Entry 8OPE (electron microscopy, 3.09 A resolution); this record covers chains Aa and Ab of the 42 polymer chains in the assembly.

# Chain Aa
Protein: Genome polyprotein (Fragment)
Organism: Potato virus Y strain NTN
UniProtKB: A0A0A7DJG2 (A0A0A7DJG2_9POTV); residue numbers follow UniProt; this construct covers 1-227
Chain sequence (227 residues; numbered 1 to 227; the number before each row is that of its first residue):
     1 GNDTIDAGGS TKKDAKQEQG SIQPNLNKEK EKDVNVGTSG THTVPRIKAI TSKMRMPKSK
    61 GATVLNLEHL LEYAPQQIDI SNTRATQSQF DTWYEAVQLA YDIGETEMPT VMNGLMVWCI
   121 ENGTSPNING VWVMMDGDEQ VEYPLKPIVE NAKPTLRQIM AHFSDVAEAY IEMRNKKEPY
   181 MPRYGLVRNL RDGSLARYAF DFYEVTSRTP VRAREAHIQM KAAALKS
Disordered / not traced: 1-41
From the paper describing this entry:
  - binding site for the 5-nt RNA strand (chain Ab): Ser125 to Gly130

# Chain Ab
Molecule: 5-nt RNA strand
Organism: Potato virus Y strain NTN
Sequence (5 nucleotides; numbered 1 to 5; the number before each row is that of its first residue):
     1 UUUUU

# Interface between chain Aa and chain Ab
Residue-residue contacts (27; chain Aa residue first):
  Asn82(Aa) - U1(Ab)  sugar contact
  Thr83(Aa) - U1(Ab)  sugar contact
  Asn122(Aa) - U5(Ab)  sugar contact
  Gly123(Aa) - U5(Ab)  sugar contact
  Ser125(Aa) - U4(Ab)  phosphate contact
  Ser125(Aa) - U5(Ab)  base contact
  Pro126(Aa) - U3(Ab)  phosphate contact
  Pro126(Aa) - U4(Ab)  phosphate contact
  Asn127(Aa) - U4(Ab)  phosphate contact
  Asn127(Aa) - U5(Ab)  hydrogen bond to the base
  Ile128(Aa) - U5(Ab)  base contact
  Thr155(Aa) - U2(Ab)  phosphate contact
  Thr155(Aa) - U3(Ab)  phosphate contact
  Arg157(Aa) - U3(Ab)  salt bridge to the phosphate
  Arg157(Aa) - U4(Ab)  salt bridge to the phosphate
  Gln158(Aa) - U1(Ab)  hydrogen bond to the phosphate
  Gln158(Aa) - U2(Ab)  hydrogen bond to the phosphate
  Arg183(Aa) - U5(Ab)  hydrogen bond to the phosphate
  Tyr184(Aa) - U4(Ab)  base contact
  Arg188(Aa) - U4(Ab)  phosphate contact
  Arg188(Aa) - U5(Ab)  salt bridge to the phosphate
  Asp201(Aa) - U4(Ab)  hydrogen bond to the sugar
  Lys221(Aa) - U3(Ab)  base contact
  Lys221(Aa) - U4(Ab)  base contact
  Ala224(Aa) - U4(Ab)  sugar contact
  Leu225(Aa) - U3(Ab)  base contact
  Leu225(Aa) - U4(Ab)  sugar contact
Also at the interface, not in a pair above, chain Aa (20 interface residues in all): Val187, His217

# Summary
The interface between chain Aa and chain Ab involves 20 residues on one side and 5 on the other; the contacts
include 5 hydrogen bonds and 3 salt bridges. Polar pairs include Asn127(Aa)-U5(Ab), Asp201(Aa)-U4(Ab) and
Gln158(Aa)-U1(Ab). The paper reports a binding site for the 5-nt RNA strand (chain Ab) at Ser125(Aa).
Chain Aa is Genome polyprotein (Fragment) and chain Ab is a 5-nt RNA strand, both from Potato virus Y strain
NTN; the structure, Virus-like Particle based on PVY coat protein with dC40 deletion with helical architecture
encapsidating ssRNA, was determined by electron microscopy (same publication as 8OPC and 8OPL).
